PDB entry 2GTL | X-ray diffraction, 3.50 A resolution | chains M and O of the 15 polymer chains in the assembly

# Chain M
Protein: Hemoglobin linker chain L1
From: Lumbricus terrestris
UniProt: Q9GV76 (Q9GV76_LUMTE); residues 9-225 here correspond to UniProt positions 24-240 (UniProt number = residue number + 15)
Sequence (217 residues; numbered 9 to 225; the number before each row is that of its first residue):
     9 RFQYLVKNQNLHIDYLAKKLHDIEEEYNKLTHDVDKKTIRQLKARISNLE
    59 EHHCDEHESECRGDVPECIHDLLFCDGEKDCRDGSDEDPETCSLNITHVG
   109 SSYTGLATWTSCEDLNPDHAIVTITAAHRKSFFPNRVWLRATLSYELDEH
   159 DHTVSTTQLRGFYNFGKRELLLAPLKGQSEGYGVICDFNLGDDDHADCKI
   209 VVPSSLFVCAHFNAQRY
Cystine bridges: Cys-62/Cys-76, Cys-69/Cys-89, Cys-83/Cys-100, Cys-120/Cys-217, Cys-194/Cys-206
Ion coordination: Ca2+: Leu-81, Asp-84, Glu-86, Asp-88, Asp-94, Glu-95
Reported in the primary citation:
  - self-association interface (contacts with another copy of this molecule); pairs are residue here / residue on that copy: Leu-19/Leu-19, Tyr-12, Arg-53, Glu-58
  - Ca2+ coordination: Asp-88

# Chain O
Protein: Extracellular hemoglobin linker L3 subunit
From: Lumbricus terrestris
UniProt: Q2I742 (Q2I742_LUMTE); residues 8-222 here correspond to UniProt positions 26-240 (UniProt number = residue number + 18)
Sequence (215 residues; row label = number of the first residue in the row):
     8 QSHDEIIDKLIERTNKITTSISHVESLLDDRLDPKRIRKAGSLRHRVEEL
    58 EDPSCDEHEHQCGGDDPQCISKLFVCDGHNDCRNGEDEKDCTLPTKAGDK
   108 FIGDVCFDHCTKRRPEHMTLAFESSSIAAFFTPIADLHVHIEIESETDED
   158 ESEVSMPADGEYSFADHRLTIHPPEEDGLGLVGEFDGYNFDRFVGHIVHE
   208 LSEEVCAEFIFHRKK
Differences from the reference sequence: conflict Cys-113 (Val131 in Q2I742)
Cystine bridges: Cys-62/Cys-76, Cys-69/Cys-89, Cys-83/Cys-98, Cys-117/Cys-213
Ion coordination: Ca2+: Phe-81, Asp-84, His-86, Asp-88, Asp-94, Glu-95

# How chain M and chain O interact
Residue-residue contacts - 23 pairs, chain M then chain O:
  Asn-18(M) / Leu-17(O)
  Asn-18(M) / Arg-20(O)  hydrogen bond (backbone-side chain)
  Ile-21(M) / Arg-20(O)
  Ile-21(M) / Thr-21(O)
  Asp-22(M) / Arg-20(O)
  Leu-24(M) / Ile-24(O)  hydrophobic
  Ala-25(M) / Ile-24(O)
  Leu-28(M) / Ser-27(O)
  Leu-28(M) / Ile-28(O)  hydrophobic
  Tyr-35(M) / Leu-34(O)
  Leu-38(M) / Arg-38(O)
  Thr-39(M) / Arg-38(O)  hydrogen bond (backbone-side chain)
  Ile-54(M) / Leu-50(O)  hydrophobic
  Ile-54(M) / Val-54(O)  hydrophobic
  Ser-55(M) / Arg-53(O)
  Leu-57(M) / Leu-57(O)  hydrophobic
  Glu-58(M) / Arg-53(O)  salt bridge
  Glu-58(M) / Leu-57(O)
  Asp-72(M) / Arg-199(O)  salt bridge
  Asp-72(M) / Ile-217(O)
  Asp-72(M) / His-219(O)  salt bridge
  Arg-90(M) / Val-112(O)  hydrogen bond (side chain-backbone)
  Arg-90(M) / Cys-113(O)
Other interface residues (no listed pair), chain M (22 interface residues in all): Val-14, Gln-17, Asp-41, Lys-51, His-61, Val-73, Pro-74
Other interface residues (no listed pair), chain O (23 interface residues in all): Ile-13, Leu-35, Arg-43, Asp-111, Phe-114, Glu-215

# In short
Chain M and chain O form an interface of 22 and 23 residues respectively, with 3 hydrogen bonds and 3 salt
bridges. Polar pairs include Glu-58(M)/Arg-53(O), Asp-72(M)/Arg-199(O) and Asp-72(M)/His-219(O). From the
paper: Ca2+ coordination by Asp-88(M); a self-association interface involving Tyr-12(M), Leu-19(M) and
Arg-53(M) among others.
Chain M is Hemoglobin linker chain L1 and chain O is Extracellular hemoglobin linker L3 subunit, both from
Lumbricus terrestris; the structure, Lumbricus Erythrocruorin at 3.5A resolution, was determined by X-ray
diffraction.
